PDB entry 7EF9 | X-ray diffraction, 1.97 A resolution | chains A and C of the 3 polymer chains in the assembly

== Chain A ==
Protein: Adenine DNA glycosylase
Source organism: Mus musculus
Notes: EC 3.2.2.31
UniProtKB: Q99P21 (MUTYH_MOUSE); residues 45-487 here = UniProt positions 45-487
Sequence (448 residues; row label = number of the first residue in the row):
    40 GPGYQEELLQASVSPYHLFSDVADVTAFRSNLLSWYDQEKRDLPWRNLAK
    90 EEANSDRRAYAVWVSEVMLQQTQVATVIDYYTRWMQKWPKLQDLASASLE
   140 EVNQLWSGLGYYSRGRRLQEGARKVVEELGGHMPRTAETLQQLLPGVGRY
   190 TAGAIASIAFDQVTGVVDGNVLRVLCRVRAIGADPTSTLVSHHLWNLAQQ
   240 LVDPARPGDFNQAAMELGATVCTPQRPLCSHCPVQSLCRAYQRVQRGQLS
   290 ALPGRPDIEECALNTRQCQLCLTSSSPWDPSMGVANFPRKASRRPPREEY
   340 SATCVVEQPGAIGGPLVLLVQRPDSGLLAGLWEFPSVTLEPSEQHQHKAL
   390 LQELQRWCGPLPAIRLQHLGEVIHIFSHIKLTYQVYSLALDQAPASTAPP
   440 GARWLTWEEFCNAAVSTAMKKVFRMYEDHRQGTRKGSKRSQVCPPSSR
Unresolved in the structure: 40-48, 290-297, 471-487
Sequence notes: expression tag (40-44)
Ion coordination: Zn2+: His56, Cys300, Cys307, Cys310; 4Fe-4S cluster Fe: Cys261, Cys268, Cys271, Cys277
Small-molecule neighbours: 4Fe-4S cluster (SF4): Arg216, Val217, Val260, Cys261, Pro266, Leu267, Cys268, Cys271, Val273, Gln274, Cys277, Ala279, Tyr280, Val323
Curated features (UniProtKB/Swiss-Prot):
  - motif: Val376 to Gly398 (Nudix box)
  - active site: Glu105 (Proton donor/acceptor)
  - binding site ([4Fe-4S] cluster): Cys261, Cys268, Cys271, Cys277
  - site: Asp207 (Transition state stabilizer)
What the authors report for this chain:
  - binding site for the 14-nt DNA strand: Gln110, Thr111, Leu148, Tyr150, Gly365, Phe415, Ser416
  - binding site for the 14-nt DNA strand (chain C): Gln110
  - binding site for the 14-nt DNA strand (chain C): Met254 (proposed by the authors, not directly observed)
  - catalytic residues: Glu105, Tyr189, Asp207
  - mutagenesis - D207N: abolished catalytic activity (citing earlier work)
  - specificity-determining residues: Arg80 (proposed by the authors, not directly observed)
  - disease-associated variants - I194V, R216H, R216L, V217F, R245Q, P266L, L357P, P374L: decreased stability (proposed by the authors, not directly observed)
  - contacts within the chain: Asp76-Arg245 (hydrogen bond), Arg245-Asp248 (hydrogen bond)
  - mutagenesis - F415A/S416A: decreased catalytic activity on A:8-oxoG
  - mutagenesis - C300S: decreased catalytic activity

== Chain C ==
Molecule: 14-nt DNA strand
Sequence (14 nucleotides; row label = number of the first residue in the row):
     1 TAGTCCCXGTCTCA
Unresolved in the structure: 14
Modified / non-standard residues: 3DR (1',2'-dideoxyribofuranose-5'-phosphate) at position 8

== Chain A / chain C interface ==
Residue-residue contacts (35; chain A residue first):
  Glu105(A) with 3DR_8(C), sugar contact
  Leu108(A) with 3DR_8(C), sugar contact; DG9(C), phosphate contact
  Gln109(A) with DG9(C), sugar contact; DT10(C), sugar contact
  Gln110(A) with DC7(C), base contact; DG9(C), hydrogen bond to the phosphate
  Thr111(A) with DC7(C), phosphate contact; 3DR_8(C), sugar contact
  Gln112(A) with DC7(C), base contact; 3DR_8(C), phosphate contact
  Val113(A) with 3DR_8(C), hydrogen bond to the phosphate
  Tyr150(A) with DG9(C), base contact
  Arg156(A) with DC11(C), sugar contact
  Pro184(A) with DC11(C), phosphate contact
  Gly185(A) with DT10(C), sugar contact; DC11(C), hydrogen bond to the phosphate
  Val186(A) with DC11(C), phosphate contact
  Gly187(A) with DT10(C), hydrogen bond to the phosphate
  Arg188(A) with DT10(C), phosphate contact
  Tyr189(A) with 3DR_8(C), sugar contact; DG9(C), sugar contact; DT10(C), hydrogen bond to the phosphate
  Thr190(A) with DG9(C), phosphate contact; DT10(C), hydrogen bond to the phosphate
  Asp207(A) with 3DR_8(C), phosphate contact; DG9(C), phosphate contact
  Gly208(A) with DC7(C), phosphate contact; DG9(C), hydrogen bond to the phosphate
  Asn209(A) with 3DR_8(C), hydrogen bond to the phosphate
  Arg212(A) with DC7(C), salt bridge to the phosphate
  Ala258(A) with 3DR_8(C), phosphate contact
  Pro263(A) with DC6(C), sugar contact
  Arg332(A) with DC5(C), sugar contact; DC6(C), salt bridge to the phosphate
Interface residues without a listed pair, chain A (28 interface residues in all): Leu183, Met254, Gln264, Lys329, Ala330

== Overview ==
28 residues of chain A face 7 of chain C across their interface; the contacts include 8 hydrogen bonds and 2
salt bridges. Polar pairs include Gln110(A)-DG9(C), Val113(A)-3DR_8(C) and Gly185(A)-DC11(C). The paper
reports catalytic residues Glu105(A), Tyr189(A) and Asp207(A); I194V, R216H and R216L of chain A, among
others, reduce stability; 11 substitutions were tested in all.
Here chain A is Adenine DNA glycosylase (Mus musculus) and chain C is a 14-nt DNA strand. Entry 7EF9 (Crystal
structure of mouse MUTYH in complex with DNA containing AP site analogue:8-oxoG (Form II)) was determined by
X-ray diffraction together with 7EF8 and 7EFA from the same study.
